4RFO - chains G and H of the 4 polymer chains in the assembly; structure by X-ray diffraction, 3.20 A resolution.

# Chain G
Molecule: HIV-1 clade A/E gp120
Source organism: Human immunodeficiency virus 1
Notes: engineered mutation(s): H375S
Sequence (353 residues; each row starts with the number of its first residue; note: 96 numbers in that range are skipped by the numbering (no residue carries them; nothing is unmodelled there)):
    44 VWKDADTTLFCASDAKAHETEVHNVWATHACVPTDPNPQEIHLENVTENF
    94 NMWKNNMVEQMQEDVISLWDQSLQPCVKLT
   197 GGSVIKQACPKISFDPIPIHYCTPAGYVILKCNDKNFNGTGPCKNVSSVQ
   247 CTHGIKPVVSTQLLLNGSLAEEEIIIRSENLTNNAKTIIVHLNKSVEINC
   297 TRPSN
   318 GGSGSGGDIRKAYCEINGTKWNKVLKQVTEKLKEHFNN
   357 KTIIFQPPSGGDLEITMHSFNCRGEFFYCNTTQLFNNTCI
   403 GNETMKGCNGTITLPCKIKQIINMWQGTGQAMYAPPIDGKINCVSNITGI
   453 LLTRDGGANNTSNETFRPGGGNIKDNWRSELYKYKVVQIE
Disordered / not traced: 197-201, 318-324, 403-407
Disulfide bonds: Cys54-Cys74, Cys119-Cys205, Cys218-Cys247, Cys228-Cys239, Cys296-Cys331, Cys378-Cys445, Cys385-Cys418, Cys395-Cys410
Covalently attached groups: N-acetylglucosamine (NAG) linked to Asn234, Asn241, Asn262, Asn276, Asn289, Asn295, Asn334, Asn386, Asn392

# Chain H
Molecule: N60-i3 Fab heavy chain
Source organism: Homo sapiens
Notes: antibody fragment or engineered binder
Sequence (229 residues; row label = number of the first residue in the row; a row labelled like 35A-35B holds insertion residues (35A, then the next letters in order)):
     1 EVQLVESGPGLVKPSQTLSLTCTVSGASISSGGYF
35A-35B WS
    36 WIRQHPGKGLEWIGNIYYIGNTYYNPSLKSRLTISVDTTQNQFSLKL
82A-82C TSV
    83 TAADTAVYYCARVPRLRG
100A-100D GNYF
   101 DSWGQGTLVTVSSASTKGPSVFPLAPSSKSTSGGTAALGCLVKDYFPEPV
   151 TVSWNSGALTSGVHTFPAVLQSSGLYSLSSVVTVPSSSLGTQTYICNVNH
   201 KPSNTKVDKRVEPKSCDKTH
Disordered / not traced: 129-135, 213-220
Disulfide bonds: Cys22-Cys92, Cys140-Cys196

# Interface between chain G and chain H
Pairs across the interface (29; chain G residue first):
  Thr51(G) - Leu98(H)
  Leu52(G) - Leu98(H)
  Leu52(G) - Arg99(H)
  Phe53(G) - Gly32(H)
  Phe53(G) - Gly33(H)
  Phe53(G) - Leu98(H)
  Phe53(G) - Arg99(H)
  Cys54(G) - Leu98(H)
  Cys54(G) - Arg99(H)
  Thr71(G) - Arg97(H)
  His72(G) - Arg97(H)
  Ala73(G) - Arg97(H)
  Ala73(G) - Leu98(H)
  Ala73(G) - Arg99(H)
  Ala73(G) - Gly100(H)
  Cys74(G) - Arg97(H)
  Val75(G) - Tyr52(H)
  Pro76(G) - Tyr52(H)
  Pro76(G) - Ile54(H)  hydrophobic
  Pro76(G) - Asn56(H)
  Thr77(G) - Ile54(H)
  Asp78(G) - Tyr53(H)  hydrogen bond
  Pro79(G) - Ile54(H)
  Gln103(G) - Arg99(H)  hydrogen bond (backbone-side chain)
  Glu106(G) - Arg99(H)  salt bridge
  Asp107(G) - Arg99(H)  salt bridge
  Tyr217(G) - Arg99(H)
  Pro220(G) - Leu98(H)  hydrophobic
  Ala221(G) - Ser31(H)
Interface residues without a listed pair, chain G (20 interface residues in all): Thr219
Interface residues without a listed pair, chain H (14 interface residues in all): Ser30, Phe35, Tyr58
The authors on this interface:
  - pairs named by the authors: Gln103(G)-Arg99(H) (hydrogen bond), Glu106(G)-Arg99(H), Asp107(G)-Arg99(H) (salt bridge)
  - epitope / paratope residues, chain G: Thr51(G), Thr71(G), Gln103(G), Glu106(G), Asp107(G), Tyr217(G), Thr219(G)
  - epitope / paratope residues, chain H: Arg99(H)

# Overview
Chain G and chain H form an interface of 20 and 14 residues respectively, with 2 hydrogen bonds and 2 salt
bridges. Polar pairs include Glu106(G)-Arg99(H), Asp107(G)-Arg99(H) and Asp78(G)-Tyr53(H). The paper describes
a hydrogen bond between Gln103(G) and Arg99(H); a contact between Glu106(G) and Arg99(H); a salt bridge
between Asp107(G) and Arg99(H). The paper reports epitope/paratope residues Thr51(G), Thr71(G) and Arg99(H)
among others.
Here chain G is HIV-1 clade A/E gp120 (Human immunodeficiency virus 1) and chain H is N60-i3 Fab heavy chain
(Homo sapiens). Entry 4RFO (Crystal structure of the ADCC-Potent Antibody N60-I3 Fab in complex with HIV-1
Clade A/E gp120 and ...) was determined by X-ray diffraction, deposited together with 4RFE and 4RFN.
